Entry 2VJH (X-ray diffraction, 2.20 A resolution); this record covers chains A and B of the 4 polymer chains in the assembly.

Chain A:
Name: Phycoerythrin alpha chain
Source organism: Gloeobacter violaceus
Reference sequence: Q7NLD7 (Q7NLD7_GLOVI); residue numbers follow UniProt; this construct covers 1-164
Chain sequence (164 residues; row label = number of the first residue in the row):
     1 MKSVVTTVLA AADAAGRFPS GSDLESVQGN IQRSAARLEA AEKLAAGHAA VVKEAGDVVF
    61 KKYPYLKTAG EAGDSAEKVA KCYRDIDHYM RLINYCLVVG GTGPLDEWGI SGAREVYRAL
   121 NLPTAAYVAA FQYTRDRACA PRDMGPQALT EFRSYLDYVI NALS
Covalent attachments: phycoerythrobilin (PEB) linked to C82, C139
Residues lining bound ligands:
  - phycoerythrobilin (PEB), molecule 1: L24, E25, Q28
  - phycoerythrobilin (PEB), molecule 2: R33, Q147, T150, E151
  - phycoerythrobilin (PEB), molecule 3: K43, L44, G47, A50, V51, E54, R137, A138, R142, D143, M144, F152
  - phycoerythrobilin (PEB), molecule 4: V59, F60, L66, A72, G73, K78, K81, R84, D85, H88, Y89, L92, W108, V116, Y117, L120, L122, P123, A126, Y127

Chain B:
Name: Phycoerythrin beta subunit
Source organism: Gloeobacter violaceus
Reference sequence: Q7NLD6 (Q7NLD6_GLOVI); residue numbers follow UniProt; this construct covers 1-177
Chain sequence (177 residues; numbered 1 to 177; the number before each row is that of its first residue):
     1 MLDAFSKAVV SADQKTGYIG GAELAALKTY IANGNKRLDA VNAITSNASC IVSDAVSGMI
    61 CENPGLISAG GNCYTNRRMA ACLRDGEIVL RYVTYALLAG DASVLEDRCL NGLKETYMAL
   121 GVPIPSAIRA VSIMKASAVA FINNTASKRK IETPQGDCAA LASEAGSYFD MAASALR
Modified positions: N72 (n-methyl asparagine; MEN)
Covalent attachments: phycourobilin (PUB) linked to C50, C61; phycoerythrobilin (PEB) linked to C82, C158
Residues lining bound ligands:
  - phycoerythrobilin (PEB), molecule 1: A32, N35, K36, L38, D39, A40, I142, N143, N144, T153, P154, Q155, G156, D157
  - phycoerythrobilin (PEB), molecule 2: S57, I60, I67, Y74, T75, N76, M79
  - phycoerythrobilin (PEB), molecule 3: M59, L66, N72, C73, R77, R78, A81, R84, D85, I88, Y92, R108, C109, L113, T116, Y117, L120, V122, P123, S126, A127, A130
  - phycourobilin (PUB): D54, S57, G58, E62, R129, I133, A136, S137, A140, F141, T145, A146, S147, K148, R149

Interface between chain A and chain B:
Residue-residue contacts (72):
  M1(A) with M1(B), hydrogen bond (backbone-backbone); S6(B); V9(B), hydrophobic
  S3(A) with D3(B), hydrogen bond
  V5(A) with D3(B); L98(B), hydrophobic; A99(B), hydrophobic
  T6(A) with M1(B); D3(B)
  L9(A) with M1(B), hydrophobic; Y95(B); L98(B), hydrophobic; A99(B), hydrophobic
  A10(A) with M1(B)
  A12(A) with Y95(B), hydrogen bond (backbone-side chain)
  D13(A) with R91(B), salt bridge; Y92(B), hydrogen bond; Y95(B), hydrogen bond (backbone-side chain); R108(B), salt bridge
  G16(A) with R91(B)
  R17(A) with R91(B); Y95(B), hydrogen bond (backbone-side chain)
  F18(A) with T45(B); A48(B), hydrophobic; E87(B); L90(B); R91(B); T94(B)
  P19(A) with T45(B); T94(B); Y95(B)
  L24(A) with L38(B); L98(B), hydrophobic
  V27(A) with L38(B), hydrophobic
  Q28(A) with N35(B), hydrogen bond; L38(B)
  I31(A) with I31(B), hydrophobic; G34(B)
  S34(A) with I31(B)
  L38(A) with L24(B); K28(B); I31(B), hydrophobic
  A41(A) with I19(B)
  E42(A) with G21(B); L24(B); K28(B), salt bridge
  A45(A) with Y18(B), hydrophobic; I19(B); G20(B)
  H48(A) with Y18(B)
  D87(A) with Y18(B), hydrogen bond
  M90(A) with Y18(B)
  R91(A) with D13(B), salt bridge; T16(B); G17(B); Y18(B)
  N94(A) with Y18(B); I19(B), hydrogen bond (side chain-backbone)
  Y95(A) with V9(B), hydrophobic; A12(B), hydrogen bond (side chain-backbone); D13(B), hydrogen bond (side chain-backbone); G17(B), hydrogen bond (side chain-backbone)
  V98(A) with F5(B); I19(B), hydrophobic; L24(B), hydrophobic; L27(B), hydrophobic
  V99(A) with F5(B); S6(B); V9(B), hydrophobic
  W108(A) with V9(B), hydrophobic; V10(B), hydrophobic; D13(B)
Other interface residues (no listed pair), chain A (34 interface residues in all): N30, L44, V52, P104
Other interface residues (no listed pair), chain B (35 interface residues in all): L2, V41, N42

In short:
The interface between chain A and chain B involves 34 residues on one side and 35 on the other; the contacts
include 12 hydrogen bonds and 4 salt bridges. Polar contacts include D13(A)-R91(B), D13(A)-R108(B) and
E42(A)-K28(B). Ligands of chain A: phycoerythrobilin. Chain B binds phycoerythrobilin.
Here chain A is Phycoerythrin alpha chain and chain B is Phycoerythrin beta subunit, both from Gloeobacter
violaceus. Entry 2VJH (The structure of Phycoerythrin from Gloeobacter violaceus) was determined by X-ray
diffraction.
